Entry 5OLW (X-ray diffraction, 2.28 A resolution); this record covers chain A.

[Chain A]
Molecule: Beta-phosphoglucomutase
From: Lactococcus lactis subsp. lactis (strain IL1403)
Notes: EC 5.4.2.6
Reference sequence: P71447 (PGMB_LACLA); numbering as in UniProt (aligned over 1-221)
Chain sequence (227 residues; each row starts with the number of its first residue):
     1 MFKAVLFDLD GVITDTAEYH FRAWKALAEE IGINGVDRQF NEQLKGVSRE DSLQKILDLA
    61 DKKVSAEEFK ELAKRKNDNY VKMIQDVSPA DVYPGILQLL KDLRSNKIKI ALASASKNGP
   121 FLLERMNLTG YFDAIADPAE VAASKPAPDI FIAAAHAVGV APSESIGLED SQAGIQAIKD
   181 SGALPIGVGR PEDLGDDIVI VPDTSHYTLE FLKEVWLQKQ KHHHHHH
Not modelled in the structure: 225-227
Sequence notes: conflict R125 (Lys in P71447), H206 (Tyr in P71447); expression tag (222-227)
Modified positions: W24 (fluorotryptophane; FTR); W216 (fluorotryptophane; FTR)
UniProt features mapped onto this chain:
  - active site: D8 (Nucleophile), D10 (Proton donor/acceptor)
  - binding site (Mg(2+)): D8, D10, D170
  - binding site (beta-D-glucose 6-phosphate): D10, G46, V47, R49, S116, K117, N118
  - site (Important for catalytic activity and assists the phosphoryl transfer reaction to Asp8 by balancing charge and orienting the reacting groups): S114, K145
  - modified residue: D8 (4-aspartylphosphate)
  - mutagenesis: D8 (D8A/E: Inactive), D10 (D10A/E/N/S: Inactive), T16 (T16P: 500-fold reduction in the rate constant for Asp-8 phosphorylation by beta-G1,6bisP ...), H20 (H20A: Impairs Asp-8 phosphorylation by beta-G1,6bisP and phosphoryl transfer from the phospho-Asp8 to the substrate beta-G1P ...), K45 (K45A: 20'000-fold decrease in catalytic efficiency), G46 (G46A: 1'000'000-fold decrease in catalytic efficiency; G46P: 100'000-fold decrease in catalytic efficiency; G46V: 10'000-fold decrease in catalytic efficiency), R49 (R49K: 1'000'000-fold decrease in catalytic efficiency), S52 (S52A: Wild-type activity), K76 (K76A: 100-fold reduction in the conversion of beta-G1P to G6P in the presence of beta-G1,6bisP), D170 (D170A: Impaired, but active with an increase in the affinity for G1P)
Bound ions: Ca2+ site 1: D8, D10, E169, D170, S171; Ca2+ site 2 near P89 (its only coordinating residue here); Ca2+ site 3: E124, N127 (shared with 2 residues of chain B)

[Summary]
D8, D10, E169, D170 and S171 form the Ca2+ site 1. E124 and N127 coordinate Ca2+ site 3. From UniProt:
active-site residues D8 and D10, 3 Mg2+-binding residues, 7 beta-D-glucose 6-phosphate-binding residues and 10
mutagenesis sites.
Chain A is Beta-phosphoglucomutase (Lactococcus lactis subsp. lactis (strain IL1403)); the structure,
5-fluorotryptophan labeled beta-phosphoglucomutase in an open conformation, was determined by X-ray
diffraction (same publication as 5OLX and 5OLY).
